Entry 7QJ2 (electron microscopy, 8.60 A resolution (very low resolution: no residue pairs are listed; an interface is given only as per-side residue counts)); this record covers chains G and U of the 22 polymer chains in the assembly.

Chain G:
Name: Gamma-tubulin complex component 2
Source organism: Homo sapiens
UniProt: Q9BSJ2 (GCP2_HUMAN); residue numbers follow UniProt; this construct covers 1-902
Sequence (902 residues; numbered 1 to 902; the number before each row is that of its first residue):
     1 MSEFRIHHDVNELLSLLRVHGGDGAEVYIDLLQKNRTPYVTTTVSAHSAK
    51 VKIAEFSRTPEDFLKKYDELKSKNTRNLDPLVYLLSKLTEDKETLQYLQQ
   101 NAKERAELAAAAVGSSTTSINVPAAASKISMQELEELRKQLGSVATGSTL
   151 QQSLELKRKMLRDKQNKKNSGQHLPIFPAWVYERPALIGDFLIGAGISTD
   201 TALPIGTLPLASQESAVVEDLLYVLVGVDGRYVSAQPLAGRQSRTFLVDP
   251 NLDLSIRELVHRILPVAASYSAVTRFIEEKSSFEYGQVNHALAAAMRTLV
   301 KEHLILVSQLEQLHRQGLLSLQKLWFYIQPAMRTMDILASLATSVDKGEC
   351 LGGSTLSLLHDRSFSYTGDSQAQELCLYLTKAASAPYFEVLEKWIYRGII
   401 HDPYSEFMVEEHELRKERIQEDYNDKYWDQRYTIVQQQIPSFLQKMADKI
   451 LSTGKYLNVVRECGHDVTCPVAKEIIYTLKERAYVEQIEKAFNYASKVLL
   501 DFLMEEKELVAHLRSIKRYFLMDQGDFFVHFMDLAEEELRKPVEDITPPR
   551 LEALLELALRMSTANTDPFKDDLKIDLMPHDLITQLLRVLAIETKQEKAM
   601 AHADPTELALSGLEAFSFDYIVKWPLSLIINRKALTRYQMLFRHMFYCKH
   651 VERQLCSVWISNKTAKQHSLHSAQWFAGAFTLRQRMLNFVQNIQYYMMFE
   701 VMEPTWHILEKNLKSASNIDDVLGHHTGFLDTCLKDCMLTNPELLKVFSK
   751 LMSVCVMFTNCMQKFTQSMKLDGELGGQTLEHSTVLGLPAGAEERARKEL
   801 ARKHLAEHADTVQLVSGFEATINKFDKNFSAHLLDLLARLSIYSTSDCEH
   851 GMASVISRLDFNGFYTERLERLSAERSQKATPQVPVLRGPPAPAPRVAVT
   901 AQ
Disordered / not traced: 1-149, 192-200, 587-606, 664-673, 772-813, 845-850, 877-902
Curated features (UniProtKB/Swiss-Prot):
  - modified residue: Y83 (Phosphotyrosine)
  - natural variant: R297 (R297C: In CDCBM15; uncertain significance), R333 (R333C: In CDCBM15; uncertain significance), A615 (A615P: In CDCBM15; uncertain significance)

Chain U:
Name: Tubulin gamma-1 chain
Source organism: Homo sapiens
UniProt: P23258 (TBG1_HUMAN); residue numbers follow UniProt; this construct covers 1-451
Sequence (451 residues; numbered 1 to 451; the number before each row is that of its first residue):
     1 MPREIITLQLGQCGNQIGFEFWKQLCAEHGISPEGIVEEFATEGTDRKDV
    51 FFYQADDEHYIPRAVLLDLEPRVIHSILNSPYAKLYNPENIYLSEHGGGA
   101 GNNWASGFSQGEKIHEDIFDIIDREADGSDSLEGFVLCHSIAGGTGSGLG
   151 SYLLERLNDRYPKKLVQTYSVFPNQDEMSDVVVQPYNSLLTLKRLTQNAD
   201 CVVVLDNTALNRIATDRLHIQNPSFSQINQLVSTIMSASTTTLRYPGYMN
   251 NDLIGLIASLIPTPRLHFLMTGYTPLTTDQSVASVRKTTVLDVMRRLLQP
   301 KNVMVSTGRDRQTNHCYIAILNIIQGEVDPTQVHKSLQRIRERKLANFIP
   351 WGPASIQVALSRKSPYLPSAHRVSGLMMANHTSISSLFERTCRQYDKLRK
   401 REAFLEQFRKEDMFKDNFDEMDTSREIVQQLIDEYHAATRPDYISWGTQE
   451 Q
Disordered / not traced: 1-2, 42-44, 94-100, 178-179, 280-286, 307-312, 448-451
Curated features (UniProtKB/Swiss-Prot):
  - binding site (GTP): A142 to G148
  - modified residue: S131 (Phosphoserine)
  - natural variant: Y92 (Y92C: In CDCBM4), T331 (T331P: In CDCBM4), L387 (L387P: In CDCBM4)

How chain G and chain U interact:
At this resolution (9 A) residue pairs are not listed: 43 residues of chain G and 46 of chain U lie at the interface.

Summary:
43 residues of chain G and 46 residues of chain U are in contact. UniProt lists 7 GTP-binding residues on
chain U.
Chain G is Gamma-tubulin complex component 2 and chain U is Tubulin gamma-1 chain, both from Homo sapiens; the
structure, Structure of recombinant human gamma-Tubulin Ring Complex 8-spoked assembly intermediate (spokes
5-12), was determined by electron microscopy together with 7QJ0, 7QJ1, 7QJ3, 7QJ4, 7QJD and 7QJE from the same
study.
